3MWP - chains A and B of the 3 polymer chains in the assembly; structure by X-ray diffraction, 1.79 A resolution.

[Chain A (and B)]
Name: Nucleoprotein
From: Lassa virus Josiah
Notes: chain B of this document is another copy of the same molecule, construct and numbering; everything in this record applies to it too
Reference sequence: P13699 (NCAP_LASSJ); residues 1-569 here = UniProt positions 1-569
Chain sequence (577 residues; row label = number of the first residue in the row; numbers below 1 keep their minus sign (Gly-7 is residue -7)):
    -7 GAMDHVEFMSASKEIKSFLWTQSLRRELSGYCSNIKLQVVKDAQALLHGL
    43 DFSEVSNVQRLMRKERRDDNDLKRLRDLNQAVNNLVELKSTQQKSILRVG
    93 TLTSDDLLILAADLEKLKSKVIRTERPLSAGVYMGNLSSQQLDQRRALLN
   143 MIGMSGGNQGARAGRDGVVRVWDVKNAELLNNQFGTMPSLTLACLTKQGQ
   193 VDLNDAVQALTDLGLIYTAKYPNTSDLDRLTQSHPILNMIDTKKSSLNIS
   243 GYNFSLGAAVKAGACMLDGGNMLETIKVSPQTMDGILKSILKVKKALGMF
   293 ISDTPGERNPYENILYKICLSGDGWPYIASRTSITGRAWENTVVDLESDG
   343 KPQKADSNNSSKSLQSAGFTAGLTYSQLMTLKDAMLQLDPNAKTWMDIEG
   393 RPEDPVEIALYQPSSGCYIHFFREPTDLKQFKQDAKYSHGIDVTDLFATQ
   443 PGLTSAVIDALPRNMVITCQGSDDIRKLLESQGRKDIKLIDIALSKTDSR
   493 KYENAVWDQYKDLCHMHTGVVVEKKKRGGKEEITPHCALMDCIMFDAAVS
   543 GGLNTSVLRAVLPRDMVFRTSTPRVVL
Disordered / not traced: -7 to 6, 147-157, 339-363, 517-521, 546-547, 562-569 (chain B: -7 to 7, 148-157, 339-363, 518-521, 562-569)
Differences from the reference sequence: expression tag (-7 to 0)
Bound ions: Zn2+: Glu399, Cys506, His509, Cys529
UniProt features mapped onto this chain:
  - binding site (Mn(2+)): Asp389, Glu391, Asp533
  - binding site (Zn(2+)): Glu399, Cys506, His509, Cys529
  - site: Asp466 (Important for exonuclease activity)
  - mutagenesis: Asp389 (D389A: Loss of RNase activity), Glu391 (E391A: Loss of RNase activity), Asp466 (D466A: Loss of RNase activity)
From the paper describing this entry:
  - Zn2+ coordination: Glu399, Cys506, His509, Cys529
  - mutagenesis - D389A, E391A, D466A: decreased catalytic activity
  - mutagenesis - D389A, E391A, D466A, H528A, D533A: abolished signaling

[How chain A and chain B interact]
Residue-residue contacts - 25 pairs, chain A then chain B:
  Lys28(A) with Gln224(B)
  Gln200(A) with Asp204(B); Ser225(B); His226(B), hydrogen bond
  Asp204(A) with Asp204(B); Ile208(B); Leu222(B)
  Leu207(A) with Ile208(B), hydrophobic; Asp218(B); Leu222(B), hydrophobic
  Ile208(A) with Leu207(B); Ile208(B), hydrophobic; Ala211(B), hydrophobic
  Thr210(A) with Lys212(B), hydrogen bond
  Ala211(A) with Ala211(B); Lys212(B)
  Arg221(A) with Leu207(B); Thr210(B), hydrogen bond; Asp260(B)
  Leu222(A) with Leu207(B), hydrophobic
  Gln224(A) with Asp260(B)
  Ser225(A) with Asp204(B), hydrogen bond
  His226(A) with Asp204(B), salt bridge
  Leu259(A) with Arg221(B), hydrogen bond (backbone-side chain)
  Asp260(A) with Arg221(B), hydrogen bond (backbone-side chain)
Other interface residues (no listed pair), chain A (16 interface residues in all): Lys212, Asp218
Other interface residues (no listed pair), chain B (15 interface residues in all): Gln200, Thr203

[In short]
Chain A and chain B form an interface of 16 and 15 residues respectively; the contacts include 6 hydrogen
bonds and 1 salt bridge. Polar pairs include His226(A)-Asp204(B), Gln200(A)-His226(B) and Thr210(A)-Lys212(B).
From the paper: D389A, E391A and D466A of chain A, among others, abolish signaling; Zn2+ coordination by
Glu399(A), Cys506(A) and His509(A) among others; 5 substitutions were tested in all.
Both chains are Nucleoprotein (Lassa virus Josiah). Entry 3MWP (Nucleoprotein structure of lassa fever virus)
was determined by X-ray diffraction together with 3MWT, 3MX2 and 3MX5 from the same study.
